PDB entry 6N96 | X-ray diffraction, 1.70 A resolution | chains A and C of the 6 polymer chains in the assembly

# Chain A (and C)
Name: Methylmalonyl-CoA decarboxylase
Source organism: Escherichia coli (strain K12)
Notes: EC 4.1.1.-; chain C of this document is another copy of the same molecule, construct and numbering; everything in this record applies to it too
UniProt: P52045 (SCPB_ECOLI); residue numbers follow UniProt; this construct covers 1-261
Sequence (261 residues; each row starts with the number of its first residue):
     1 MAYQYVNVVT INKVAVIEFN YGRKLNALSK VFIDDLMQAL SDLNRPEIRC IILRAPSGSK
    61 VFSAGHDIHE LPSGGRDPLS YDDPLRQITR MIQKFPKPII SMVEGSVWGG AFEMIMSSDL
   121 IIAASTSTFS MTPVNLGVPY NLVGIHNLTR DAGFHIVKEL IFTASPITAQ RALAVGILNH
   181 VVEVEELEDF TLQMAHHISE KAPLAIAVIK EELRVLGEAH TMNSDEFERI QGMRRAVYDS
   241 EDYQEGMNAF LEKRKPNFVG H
Disordered / not traced: 1
Construct notes: engineered mutation Ala-2 (Ser in P52045)
Small-molecule neighbours: LCV / SO5: Lys-24, Leu-25, Ala-27, Lys-60, Val-61, Ala-64, Gly-65, His-66, Asp-67, Ile-68, His-69, Leu-71, Leu-85, Trp-108, Gly-109, Gly-110, Met-131, Thr-132, Pro-133, Leu-136, Val-138, Tyr-140, Phe-250, Lys-253
UniProt features mapped onto this chain:
  - binding site (substrate): Ala-64 to Ile-68, Gly-110, Thr-132, Lys-253

# Interface between chain A and chain C
Residue-residue contacts - 85 pairs, chain A then chain C:
  Pro-133(A) / Ile-209(C)  hydrophobic
  Val-134(A) / Lys-201(C)
  Val-134(A) / Ala-202(C)  hydrogen bond (backbone-backbone)
  Val-134(A) / Ile-206(C)  hydrophobic
  Asn-135(A) / Lys-201(C)  hydrogen bond
  Gly-137(A) / Ala-202(C)
  Gly-137(A) / Ala-205(C)
  Val-138(A) / Ala-205(C)
  Pro-139(A) / Val-208(C)  hydrophobic
  Tyr-140(A) / Glu-212(C)
  Asn-141(A) / Glu-212(C)
  Leu-142(A) / Glu-212(C)
  Leu-142(A) / Leu-216(C)
  Ile-145(A) / Ile-209(C)  hydrophobic
  Ile-145(A) / Glu-212(C)
  Ile-145(A) / Leu-213(C)  hydrophobic
  His-146(A) / Leu-216(C)
  Thr-149(A) / Leu-213(C)
  Gly-153(A) / Arg-150(C)
  Gly-153(A) / Asp-151(C)
  Phe-154(A) / Arg-150(C)  hydrogen bond (backbone-backbone)
  Phe-154(A) / Asp-151(C)  hydrogen bond (backbone-side chain)
  Phe-154(A) / Leu-213(C)
  Phe-154(A) / Gly-217(C)
  His-155(A) / Ile-115(C)
  His-155(A) / Met-116(C)  hydrogen bond (side chain-backbone)
  His-155(A) / Ser-118(C)  hydrogen bond (side chain-backbone)
  His-155(A) / Asp-119(C)  hydrogen bond (side chain-backbone)
  His-155(A) / Ile-121(C)
  His-155(A) / Asp-151(C)  salt bridge
  His-155(A) / Ile-177(C)  hydrogen bond (side chain-backbone)
  His-155(A) / Asn-179(C)  hydrogen bond (backbone-side chain)
  Ile-156(A) / Asn-179(C)
  Lys-158(A) / Asp-119(C)  salt bridge
  Lys-158(A) / Leu-213(C)
  Glu-159(A) / Leu-120(C)
  Glu-159(A) / Asn-179(C)  hydrogen bond
  Glu-159(A) / His-180(C)  salt bridge
  Glu-159(A) / Met-194(C)
  Ile-161(A) / Ile-209(C)  hydrophobic
  Phe-162(A) / Pro-98(C)  hydrophobic
  Phe-162(A) / Asp-119(C)
  Phe-162(A) / Ile-198(C)
  Phe-162(A) / Lys-201(C)
  Phe-162(A) / Ile-206(C)  hydrophobic
  Phe-162(A) / Lys-210(C)
  Thr-163(A) / Met-194(C)
  Thr-163(A) / His-197(C)  hydrogen bond (backbone-side chain)
  Thr-163(A) / Ile-198(C)
  Thr-163(A) / Lys-201(C)
  Ser-165(A) / His-197(C)  hydrogen bond
  Arg-171(A) / Asn-179(C)  hydrogen bond (side chain-backbone)
  Arg-171(A) / His-180(C)
  His-220(A) / Leu-216(C)
  His-220(A) / Ala-219(C)
  His-220(A) / His-220(C)
  Thr-221(A) / Ala-219(C)  hydrogen bond (backbone-backbone)
  Thr-221(A) / Thr-221(C)  hydrogen bond
  Met-222(A) / Val-215(C)  hydrophobic
  Met-222(A) / Ala-219(C)  hydrophobic
  Glu-226(A) / Arg-214(C)  salt bridge
  Glu-226(A) / Val-215(C)
  Arg-229(A) / Glu-211(C)  salt bridge
  Arg-229(A) / Arg-214(C)
  Arg-229(A) / Val-215(C)
  Ile-230(A) / Glu-211(C)
  Ile-230(A) / Glu-212(C)
  Met-233(A) / Val-208(C)  hydrophobic
  Met-233(A) / Glu-211(C)
  Arg-234(A) / Val-208(C)
  Arg-234(A) / Glu-212(C)  salt bridge
  Val-237(A) / Leu-204(C)
  Val-237(A) / Val-208(C)  hydrophobic
  Ser-240(A) / Leu-204(C)
  Asp-242(A) / Pro-203(C)
  Lys-255(A) / Glu-200(C)  salt bridge
  Phe-258(A) / Arg-49(C)  hydrogen bond (backbone-side chain)
  Phe-258(A) / Glu-200(C)
  Phe-258(A) / Lys-201(C)
  Phe-258(A) / Ala-202(C)
  Phe-258(A) / Pro-203(C)
  Val-259(A) / Arg-49(C)
  Gly-260(A) / Pro-203(C)
  Gly-260(A) / Leu-204(C)
  His-261(A) / Leu-204(C)
Interface residues without a listed pair, chain A (42 interface residues in all): Val-157, Ala-164, Ala-219
Interface residues without a listed pair, chain C (38 interface residues in all): Pro-46, Leu-178

# Overview
42 residues of chain A and 38 residues of chain C are in contact; the contacts include 16 hydrogen bonds and 7
salt bridges. Polar contacts include His-155(A)/Asp-151(C), Lys-158(A)/Asp-119(C) and Glu-159(A)/His-180(C).
Ligands of chain A: LCV / SO5.
Chain A and chain C are both Methylmalonyl-CoA decarboxylase (Escherichia coli (strain K12)); the structure,
Methylmalonyl-CoA decarboxylase in complex with 2-sulfonate-propionyl-oxa(dethia)-CoA, was determined by X-ray
diffraction together with 6N92, 6N93, 6N94, 6N95 and 6N97 from the same study.
